8R6S - chains P and S of the 21 polymer chains in the assembly; structure by electron microscopy, 2.49 A resolution.

Chain P:
Molecule: PAP10
From: Sinapis alba
Sequence (185 residues; numbered 1 to 185; the number before each row is that of its first residue):
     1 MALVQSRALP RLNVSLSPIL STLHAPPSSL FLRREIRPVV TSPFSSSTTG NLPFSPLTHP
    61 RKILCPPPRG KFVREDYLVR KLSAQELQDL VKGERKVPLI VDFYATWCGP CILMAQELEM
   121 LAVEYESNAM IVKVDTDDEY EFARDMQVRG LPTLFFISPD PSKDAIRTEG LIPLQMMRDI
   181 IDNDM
Unresolved in the structure: 1-77

Chain S:
Molecule: FLN2
From: Sinapis alba
Sequence (611 residues; each row starts with the number of its first residue):
     1 MASLSFTQFL PFPRCSVDVP CLQPHGFVKF RGERWKGKHS FLMVAGRRKL SESAPLDEDD
    61 GGNGAVGGKK PTKVPKKSGA RTAKKKVVAK DEPLEESSQL LVDSDNVSDN ESDTKEPVRR
   121 TRKKAAASSD VNEGKTEKKV RRKRTVKKDK EVEDGLVTYD EASDVEEALT VEATDADSEG
   181 EEIDLSKHES EDISHTYGWP PLVCCFGSAQ HAFVPSGRPA NRLLDYERQE RMKDAVWAPE
   241 KYIRAPGGCA GGVAIALASL GGKAAFMGKL GDDDFGQAML YYLNVCQVQT RSVKIDSKRV
   301 TACSTMKISK RGRLKSTCVK PCAEDSLSKS EINVDVLKEA KMFYFTTHSL LDKKMMSTTL
   361 QAIKISKQLG NVIFYDLNLP LPLWQSLEET KSLIQEVWDL ADVIEVTKQE LEFLCGIEPT
   421 EEFDTKNNDS SKFVHYEPET VEPLWHENLK ILFVTNGTSK IHYYTKEHNG AVLGMEDVPI
   481 TPFTRDMSAS GDGIVAGLIR MLTVQPDLMN DKGYLERTAR YAIECGVVDQ WLLAQTRGYP
   541 PKDDMEEEED DDEEEEMESD PNGIRSITER EYRTSKPYDE PDGPYVMKPV EEREYRKLEL
   601 VGSMGEDDDS S
Unresolved in the structure: 1-192, 542-561, 599-611

How chain P and chain S interact:
Contacting residue pairs - 88 pairs, chain P then chain S:
  Gln-88(P) with Gly-312(S); Arg-313(S)
  Val-91(P) with Lys-310(S); Leu-314(S), hydrophobic
  Lys-92(P) with Lys-310(S), hydrogen bond (backbone-side chain); Arg-311(S); Gly-312(S)
  Gly-93(P) with Lys-310(S)
  Thr-106(P) with Arg-485(S), hydrogen bond (backbone-side chain)
  Trp-107(P) with Val-214(S), hydrophobic; Ser-216(S); Gly-217(S); Ile-243(S), hydrophobic; Arg-485(S), hydrogen bond (backbone-side chain); Asp-486(S)
  Gly-109(P) with Pro-482(S); Phe-483(S); Arg-485(S); Asp-486(S), hydrogen bond (backbone-side chain)
  Pro-110(P) with Ala-212(S); Asp-486(S)
  Ile-112(P) with Pro-482(S); Phe-483(S), hydrophobic
  Leu-113(P) with Phe-483(S), hydrophobic; Ile-564(S), hydrophobic
  Gln-116(P) with Phe-483(S); Pro-541(S); Gly-563(S); Ile-564(S); Arg-565(S), hydrogen bond (side chain-backbone)
  Glu-117(P) with Asn-562(S); Gly-563(S); Ile-564(S)
  Glu-119(P) with Arg-565(S), salt bridge
  Met-120(P) with Gly-563(S), hydrogen bond (side chain-backbone)
  Tyr-140(P) with Gln-385(S)
  Glu-141(P) with Gln-385(S)
  Phe-142(P) with Leu-314(S), hydrophobic
  Arg-144(P) with Pro-382(S), hydrogen bond (side chain-backbone); Gln-385(S); Glu-389(S), salt bridge
  Asp-145(P) with Leu-314(S); Lys-315(S); Ser-316(S), hydrogen bond (backbone-backbone)
  Met-146(P) with Ile-308(S), hydrophobic; Ser-316(S), hydrogen bond (backbone-side chain)
  Gln-147(P) with Met-306(S); Ser-316(S)
  Val-148(P) with Leu-381(S); Pro-382(S)
  Arg-149(P) with Pro-215(S); Asp-325(S), salt bridge; His-348(S); Leu-381(S); Pro-382(S)
  Gly-150(P) with Phe-213(S); Val-214(S); Pro-215(S)
  Leu-151(P) with Ala-212(S); Phe-213(S); Val-214(S), hydrogen bond (backbone-backbone)
  Pro-152(P) with Ala-212(S); Phe-213(S)
  Phe-155(P) with Ile-308(S), hydrophobic; Ser-316(S)
  Asp-164(P) with Thr-305(S); Met-306(S); Lys-307(S)
  Ala-165(P) with Ser-304(S); Thr-305(S); Met-306(S), hydrogen bond (backbone-backbone); Ile-308(S), hydrophobic
  Ile-166(P) with Ser-304(S)
  Arg-167(P) with Ala-302(S); Cys-303(S); Ser-304(S), hydrogen bond (backbone-backbone); Met-306(S)
  Thr-168(P) with Ala-302(S)
  Glu-169(P) with Phe-213(S); Ala-302(S)
  Gly-170(P) with His-211(S); Phe-213(S)
  Leu-171(P) with His-211(S), hydrogen bond (backbone-side chain)
  Pro-173(P) with Phe-275(S); Asn-562(S)
  Leu-174(P) with Asn-562(S), hydrogen bond (backbone-side chain)
  Met-176(P) with Phe-275(S), hydrophobic; Cys-303(S), hydrophobic
Also at the interface, not in a pair above, chain P (44 interface residues in all): Cys-108, Thr-153, Ile-157, Ile-172, Gln-175, Ile-180
Also at the interface, not in a pair above, chain S (46 interface residues in all): Gln-210, Thr-317, Leu-351, Pro-380, Ser-386, Thr-484, Arg-537, Pro-540

Summary:
44 residues of chain P and 46 residues of chain S are in contact; the contacts include 14 hydrogen bonds and 3
salt bridges. Polar pairs include Glu-119(P)/Arg-565(S), Arg-144(P)/Glu-389(S) and Arg-149(P)/Asp-325(S).
Here chain P is PAP10 and chain S is FLN2, both from Sinapis alba. Entry 8R6S (Plastid-encoded RNA polymerase
(Integrated model)) was determined by electron microscopy together with 8R5O, 8RDJ and 8RAS from the same
study.
